Entry 8HUM (X-ray diffraction, 2.29 A resolution); this record covers chains A and B.

Chain A:
Protein: Isoform 1 of Peroxisome proliferator-activated receptor gamma
From: Homo sapiens
UniProtKB: P37231-2 (PPARG-2_HUMAN); residues 203-477 here = UniProt positions 203-477
Sequence (279 residues; numbered 199 to 477; the number before each row is that of its first residue):
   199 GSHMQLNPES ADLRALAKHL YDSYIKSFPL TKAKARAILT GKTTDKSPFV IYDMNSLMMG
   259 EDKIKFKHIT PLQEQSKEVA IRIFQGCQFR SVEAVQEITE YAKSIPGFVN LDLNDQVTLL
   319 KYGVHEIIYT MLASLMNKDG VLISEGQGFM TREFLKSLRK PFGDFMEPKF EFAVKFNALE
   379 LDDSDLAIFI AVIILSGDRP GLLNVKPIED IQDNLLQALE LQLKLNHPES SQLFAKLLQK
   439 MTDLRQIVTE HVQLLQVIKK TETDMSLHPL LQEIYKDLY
Unresolved in the structure: 199-200
Sequence notes: expression tag (199-202)
Small-molecule neighbours: BJB (4-[1-(1,3-benzothiazol-6-ylsulfonyl)-5-chloro-indol-2-yl]butanoic acid): Ala278, Ile281, Phe282, Cys285, Gln286, Arg288, Ser289, His323, Ile326, Tyr327, Leu330, Leu340, Leu353, Leu356, Phe360, Phe363, Met364, Lys367, His449, Leu453, Leu465, Leu469, Tyr473
What the authors report for this chain:
  - binding site for BJB: Ile281, Phe282, Cys285, Ser289, His323, Tyr327, Leu330, Leu356, Phe360, Phe363, His449, Tyr473

Chain B:
Protein: 15-meric peptide from Nuclear receptor coactivator 1
Notes: EC 2.3.1.48
UniProtKB: Q15788 (NCOA1_HUMAN); residues 600-614 here correspond to UniProt positions 683-697 (UniProt number = residue number + 83)
Sequence (15 residues; each row starts with the number of its first residue):
   600 LTERHKILHR LLQEG
Unresolved in the structure: 600-602, 613-614
Curated features (UniProtKB/Swiss-Prot):
  - motif: Leu607 to Leu611 (LXXLL motif 4)

Interface between chain A and chain B:
Residue-residue contacts (18; chain A residue first):
  Val293(A) with Leu607(B), hydrophobic
  Thr297(A) with Leu611(B)
  Lys301(A) with Leu610(B), hydrogen bond (side chain-backbone); Leu611(B)
  Phe306(A) with Leu611(B), hydrophobic
  Leu311(A) with His608(B)
  Gln314(A) with Leu611(B)
  Val315(A) with His604(B); Leu611(B), hydrophobic
  Leu318(A) with Leu611(B), hydrophobic
  Lys319(A) with His604(B), hydrogen bond
  Pro467(A) with Ile606(B)
  Leu468(A) with Ile606(B)
  Glu471(A) with His604(B); Lys605(B), hydrogen bond (side chain-backbone); Ile606(B), hydrogen bond (side chain-backbone); Leu607(B), hydrogen bond (side chain-backbone)
  Ile472(A) with Leu607(B), hydrophobic
Also at the interface, not in a pair above, chain A (15 interface residues in all): Gln294, Glu298
Also at the interface, not in a pair above, chain B (9 interface residues in all): Arg603, Gln612

Overview:
The interface between chain A and chain B involves 15 residues on one side and 9 on the other, with 5 hydrogen
bonds. Among the polar pairs are Lys301(A)-Leu610(B), Lys319(A)-His604(B) and Glu471(A)-Lys605(B). Bound to
chain A: compound BJB. The paper reports a binding site for BJB at Ile281(A), Phe282(A) and Cys285(A) among
others.
Chain A is Isoform 1 of Peroxisome proliferator-activated receptor gamma (Homo sapiens) and chain B is
15-meric peptide from Nuclear receptor coactivator 1; the structure, X-ray structure of human PPAR gamma
ligand binding domain-lanifibranor-SRC1 coactivator peptide co-crystals obtained by co-crystallization, was
determined by X-ray diffraction (same publication as 8HUK, 8HUP and 8HUQ).
